PDB entry 3DOK | X-ray diffraction, 2.90 A resolution | chains A and B

Chain A:
Protein: Reverse transcriptase/ribonuclease H
Source organism: Human immunodeficiency virus type 1
Notes: EC 2.7.7.49, 2.7.7.7, 3.1.26.4; fragment: gag-pol polyprotein p66 subunit
UniProt: P04585 (POL_HV1H2); residues 1-560 here correspond to UniProt positions 588-1147 (UniProt number = residue number + 587)
Chain sequence (560 residues; each row starts with the number of its first residue):
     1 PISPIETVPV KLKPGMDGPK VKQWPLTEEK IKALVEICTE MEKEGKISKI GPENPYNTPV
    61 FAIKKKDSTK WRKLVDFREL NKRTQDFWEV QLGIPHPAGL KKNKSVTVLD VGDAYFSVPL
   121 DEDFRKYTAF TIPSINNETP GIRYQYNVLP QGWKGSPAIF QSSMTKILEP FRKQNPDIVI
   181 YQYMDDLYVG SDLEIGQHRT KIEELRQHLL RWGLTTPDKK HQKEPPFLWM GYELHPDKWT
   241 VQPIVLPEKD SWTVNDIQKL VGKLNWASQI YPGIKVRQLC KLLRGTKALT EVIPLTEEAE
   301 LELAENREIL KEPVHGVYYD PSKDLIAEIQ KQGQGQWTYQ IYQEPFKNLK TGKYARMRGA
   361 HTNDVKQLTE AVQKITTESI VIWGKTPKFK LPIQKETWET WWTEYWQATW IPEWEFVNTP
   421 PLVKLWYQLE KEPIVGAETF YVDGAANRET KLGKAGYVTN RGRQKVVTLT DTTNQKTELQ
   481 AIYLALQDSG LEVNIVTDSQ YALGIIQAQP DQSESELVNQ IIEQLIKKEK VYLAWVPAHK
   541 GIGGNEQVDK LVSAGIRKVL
Disordered / not traced: 65-67, 540-560
Sequence notes: engineered mutation N103 (Lys690 in P04585)
Modified / non-standard residues: C280 (3-sulfinoalanine; CSD)
UniProt features mapped onto this chain:
  - region: F227 to H235 (RT 'primer grip')
  - motif: W398 to W414 (Tryptophan repeat motif)
  - binding site (Mg(2+)): D110, D185, D186, D443, E478, D498, D549
  - site: W401 (Essential for RT p66/p51 heterodimerization), W414 (Essential for RT p66/p51 heterodimerization), F440, Y441 (Cleavage), L560 (Cleavage)
Residues lining bound ligands: GWJ (2-{4-chloro-2-[(3-chloro-5-cyanophenyl)carbonyl]phenoxy}-N-(2-methyl-4-sulfamoylphenyl)acetamide): P95, L100, K101, K102, N103, K104, S105, V106, V108, V179, Y181, Y188, V189, G190, P225, F227, L228, W229, L234, H235, P236, Y318

Chain B:
Protein: p51 RT
Source organism: Human immunodeficiency virus type 1
Notes: fragment: gag-pol polyprotein p51 subunit
UniProt: P04585 (POL_HV1H2); residues 1-440 here correspond to UniProt positions 588-1027 (UniProt number = residue number + 587)
Chain sequence (440 residues; each row starts with the number of its first residue):
     1 PISPIETVPV KLKPGMDGPK VKQWPLTEEK IKALVEICTE MEKEGKISKI GPENPYNTPV
    61 FAIKKKDSTK WRKLVDFREL NKRTQDFWEV QLGIPHPAGL KKNKSVTVLD VGDAYFSVPL
   121 DEDFRKYTAF TIPSINNETP GIRYQYNVLP QGWKGSPAIF QSSMTKILEP FRKQNPDIVI
   181 YQYMDDLYVG SDLEIGQHRT KIEELRQHLL RWGLTTPDKK HQKEPPFLWM GYELHPDKWT
   241 VQPIVLPEKD SWTVNDIQKL VGKLNWASQI YPGIKVRQLC KLLRGTKALT EVIPLTEEAE
   301 LELAENREIL KEPVHGVYYD PSKDLIAEIQ KQGQGQWTYQ IYQEPFKNLK TGKYARMRGA
   361 HTNDVKQLTE AVQKITTESI VIWGKTPKFK LPIQKETWET WWTEYWQATW IPEWEFVNTP
   421 PLVKLWYQLE KEPIVGAETF
Disordered / not traced: 1-6, 65-67, 89-92, 217-232, 432-440
Sequence notes: engineered mutation N103 (Lys690 in P04585)
UniProt features mapped onto this chain:
  - region: F227 to H235 (RT 'primer grip')
  - motif: W398 to W414 (Tryptophan repeat motif)
  - binding site (Mg(2+)): D110, D185, D186
  - site: W401 (Essential for RT p66/p51 heterodimerization), W414 (Essential for RT p66/p51 heterodimerization), F440 (Cleavage)

Interface between chain A and chain B:
Residue-residue contacts (96):
  V8(A) with E53(B)
  P9(A) with E53(B)
  Q85(A) with E53(B), hydrogen bond (side chain-backbone)
  D86(A) with P55(B)
  F87(A) with P52(B); P55(B)
  W88(A) with P52(B), hydrogen bond (backbone-backbone); N54(B); P55(B); N57(B); T131(B); R143(B)
  Q91(A) with N137(B)
  G93(A) with N137(B), hydrogen bond (backbone-side chain)
  I94(A) with N137(B)
  P95(A) with N136(B); N137(B)
  H96(A) with N136(B), hydrogen bond (backbone-side chain)
  G99(A) with N136(B), hydrogen bond (backbone-side chain)
  L100(A) with N136(B)
  A158(A) with P52(B)
  S162(A) with P52(B)
  T165(A) with P140(B)
  I180(A) with E138(B)
  Y181(A) with E138(B)
  Q182(A) with E138(B), hydrogen bond (backbone-backbone); P140(B)
  K366(A) with Q394(B)
  E370(A) with Q394(B)
  Q373(A) with E396(B); T400(B)
  T376(A) with W401(B)
  T377(A) with T400(B), hydrogen bond
  I380(A) with L26(B)
  V381(A) with P25(B), hydrophobic; I135(B); N136(B), hydrogen bond (backbone-backbone)
  I382(A) with I135(B); N136(B)
  W383(A) with I135(B)
  G384(A) with T27(B); E28(B), hydrogen bond (backbone-backbone); I135(B)
  E399(A) with H361(B), salt bridge
  W402(A) with K331(B), hydrogen bond (backbone-side chain); H361(B); T362(B); D364(B)
  T403(A) with G333(B); Q334(B), hydrogen bond
  E404(A) with Q334(B)
  Y405(A) with K331(B), hydrogen bond (backbone-side chain)
  W406(A) with K331(B); P392(B); V417(B); N418(B); T419(B)
  Q407(A) with K331(B), hydrogen bond (backbone-side chain); D364(B); P392(B); I393(B); Q394(B)
  A408(A) with D364(B); P392(B), hydrogen bond (backbone-backbone); I393(B), hydrophobic
  T409(A) with K331(B); D364(B), hydrogen bond (backbone-side chain)
  W410(A) with T362(B), hydrogen bond (side chain-backbone); N363(B); W401(B); Y405(B)
  P412(A) with W401(B), hydrophobic
  P433(A) with N255(B); L289(B), hydrophobic; T290(B)
  V435(A) with T290(B)
  T439(A) with K287(B); A288(B); L289(B), hydrogen bond (side chain-backbone)
  Y441(A) with V254(B); G285(B); K287(B), hydrogen bond (side chain-backbone)
  T459(A) with T286(B)
  N460(A) with T286(B); A288(B)
  N494(A) with L289(B)
  V496(A) with L289(B), hydrophobic
  L503(A) with P421(B), hydrophobic
  Q507(A) with T419(B); P421(B)
  Y532(A) with N255(B), hydrogen bond; L289(B), hydrophobic
  W535(A) with L422(B), hydrophobic
  V536(A) with Q258(B)
  P537(A) with G262(B); N265(B)
Also at the interface, not in a pair above, chain A (63 interface residues in all): K101, I159, E169, R172, V179, I434, G436, V458, A534
Also at the interface, not in a pair above, chain B (56 interface residues in all): K20, V21, K49, Y56, T139, K259, V261, W337, V365, T397

Summary:
Chain A and chain B form an interface of 63 and 56 residues respectively; the contacts include 19 hydrogen
bonds and 1 salt bridge. Polar pairs include E399(A)-H361(B), Q85(A)-E53(B) and G93(A)-N137(B). Chain A binds
compound GWJ.
Here chain A is Reverse transcriptase/ribonuclease H and chain B is p51 RT, both from Human immunodeficiency
virus type 1. Entry 3DOK (Crystal structure of K103N mutant HIV-1 reverse transcriptase in complex with
GW678248) was determined by X-ray diffraction together with 3DLE, 3DLG, 3DM2, 3DMJ and 3DOL from the same
study.
